Entry 8WLD (electron microscopy, 3.48 A resolution); this record covers chains K and P of the 15 polymer chains in the assembly.

[Chain K (and P)]
Molecule: SIR2-like domain-containing protein
Source organism: Paenibacillus sp. 453mf
Notes: chain P of this document is another copy of the same molecule, construct and numbering; everything in this record applies to it too
UniProt: A0A1I6T0R8 (A0A1I6T0R8_9BACL); numbering as in UniProt (aligned over 1-381)
Chain sequence (381 residues; row label = number of the first residue in the row):
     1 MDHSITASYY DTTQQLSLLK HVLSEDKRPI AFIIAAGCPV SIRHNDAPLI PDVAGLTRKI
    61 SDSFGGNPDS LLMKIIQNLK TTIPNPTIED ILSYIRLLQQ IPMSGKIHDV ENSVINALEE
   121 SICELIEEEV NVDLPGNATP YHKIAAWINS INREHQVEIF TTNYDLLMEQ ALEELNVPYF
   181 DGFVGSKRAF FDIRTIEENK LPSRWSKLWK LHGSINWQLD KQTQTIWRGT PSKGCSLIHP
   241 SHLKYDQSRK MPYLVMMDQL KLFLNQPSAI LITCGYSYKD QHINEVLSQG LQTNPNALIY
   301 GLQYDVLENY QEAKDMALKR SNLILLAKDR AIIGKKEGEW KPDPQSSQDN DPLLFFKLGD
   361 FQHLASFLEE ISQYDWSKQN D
Unresolved in the structure: 1-10, 64-71, 339-358, 374-381 (chain P: 1-7, 65-69, 246-250, 342-353, 374-381)

[Chain K / chain P interface]
Pairs across the interface (4; chain K residue first):
  Leu97(K) - Gln100(P)
  Lys106(K) - Lys106(P)
  Ile107(K) - Met103(P)
  Ile107(K) - Lys106(P)
Interface residues without a listed pair, chain K (5 interface residues in all): Met103, Gln247
Interface residues without a listed pair, chain P (7 interface residues in all): Leu97, Ile101, Ile107, His282

[Overview]
5 residues of chain K and 7 residues of chain P are in contact.
Chain K and chain P are both SIR2-like domain-containing protein (Paenibacillus sp. 453mf); the structure,
Cryo-EM structure of SIR2/HerA antiphage complex, was determined by electron microscopy.
